8VNZ - chains N and P of the 6 polymer chains in the assembly; structure by electron microscopy, 3.50 A resolution.

# Chain N
Protein: Histone-binding protein RBBP4
From: Homo sapiens
UniProtKB: Q09028 (RBBP4_HUMAN); residue numbers follow UniProt; this construct covers 1-425
Sequence (425 residues; numbered 1 to 425; the number before each row is that of its first residue):
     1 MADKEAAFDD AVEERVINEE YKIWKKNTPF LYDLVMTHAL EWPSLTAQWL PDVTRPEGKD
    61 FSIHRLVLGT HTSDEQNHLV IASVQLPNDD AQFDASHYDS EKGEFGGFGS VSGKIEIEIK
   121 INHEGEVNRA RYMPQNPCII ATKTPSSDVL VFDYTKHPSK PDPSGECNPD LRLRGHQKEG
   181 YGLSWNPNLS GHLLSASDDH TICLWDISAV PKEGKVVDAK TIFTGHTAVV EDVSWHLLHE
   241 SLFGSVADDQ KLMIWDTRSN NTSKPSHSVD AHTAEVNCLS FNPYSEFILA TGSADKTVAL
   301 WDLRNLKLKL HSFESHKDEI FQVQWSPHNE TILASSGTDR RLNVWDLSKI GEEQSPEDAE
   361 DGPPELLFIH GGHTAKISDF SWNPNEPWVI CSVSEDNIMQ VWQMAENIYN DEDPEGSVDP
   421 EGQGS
Disordered / not traced: 1-3, 94-105, 411-425
UniProt features mapped onto this chain:
  - modified residue: Ala2 (N-acetylalanine), Lys4 (N6-acetyllysine), Ser110 (Phosphoserine), Lys160 (N6-acetyllysine), Ser355 (Phosphoserine)
  - cross-link (Glycyl lysine isopeptide (Lys-Gly)): Lys4 (interchain with G-Cter in SUMO2), Lys160 (interchain with G-Cter in SUMO2)
  - mutagenesis: Val35 (V35A: Loss of interaction with ARMC12), Pro43 (P43A: Loss of interaction with ZNF827 and loss of localization to telomeres; when associated with A-73), Ser73 (S73A: Loss of interaction with ZNF827 and loss of localization to telomeres; when associated with A-43), Glu126 to Asn128 (Loss of interaction with ZNF827), Glu126 (E126A: Loss of interaction with ZNF827 and loss of localization to telomeres; when associated with A-128 and A-179), Asn128 (N128A: Loss of interaction with ZNF827 and loss of localization to telomeres; when associated with A-126 and A-179), Glu179 (E179A: Loss of interaction with ZNF827 and loss of localization to telomeres; when associated with A-126 and A-128), Tyr181 (Y181A: Loss of interaction with ZNF827 and loss of localization to telomeres), Glu231 (E231A: Decreased interaction with ZNF827; when associated with A-277), Asn277 (N277A: Decreased interaction with ZNF827; when associated with A-231), Glu395 (E395A: Decreased interaction with ZNF827)

# Chain P
Protein: Isoform 3 of Zinc finger protein AEBP2
From: Homo sapiens
UniProtKB: Q6ZN18 (AEBP2_HUMAN), isoform Q6ZN18-3; residues 9-309 here correspond to UniProt positions 1-301 (UniProt number = residue number - 8)
Sequence (301 residues; numbered 9 to 309; the number before each row is that of its first residue):
     9 MYTRRYSSIS STIMDVDSTI SSGRSTPAMM NGQGSTTSSS KNIAYNCCWD QCQACFNSSP
    69 DLADHIRSIH VDGQRGGVFV CLWKGCKVYN TPSTSQSWLQ RHMLTHSGDK PFKCVVGGCN
   129 ASFASQGGLA RHVPTHFSQQ NSSKVSSQPK AKEESPSKAG MNKRRKLKNK RRRSLPRPHD
   189 FFDAQTLDAI RHRAICFNLS AHIESLGKGH SVVFHSTVIA KRKEDSGKIK LLLHWMPEDI
   249 LPDVWVNESE RHQLKTKVVH LSKLPKDTAL LLDPNIYRTM PQKRLKRTLI RKVFNLYLSK
   309 Q
Disordered / not traced: 9-178, 296-309
UniProt features mapped onto this chain:
  - zinc finger: Lys308 (C2H2-type 2)
  - modified residue (Phosphoserine): Ser26, Ser219

# Chain N / chain P interface
Pairs across the interface (40; chain N residue first):
  Phe8(N) - Gln193(P)
  Phe8(N) - Ala197(P)  hydrophobic
  Asp9(N) - Asn283(P)
  Asp10(N) - Arg286(P)  salt bridge
  Asp10(N) - Met288(P)
  Val12(N) - Thr194(P)
  Val12(N) - Asn283(P)
  Glu13(N) - Pro282(P)
  Glu13(N) - Asn283(P)
  Glu13(N) - Arg286(P)  salt bridge
  Glu13(N) - Met288(P)
  Glu14(N) - Met288(P)
  Arg15(N) - Phe189(P)
  Arg15(N) - Phe190(P)
  Arg15(N) - Asp191(P)  salt bridge
  Arg15(N) - Gln193(P)
  Arg15(N) - Thr194(P)  hydrogen bond
  Val16(N) - Phe190(P)
  Asn18(N) - Phe189(P)
  Glu126(N) - Lys294(P)  salt bridge
  Arg129(N) - Arg295(P)
  Glu179(N) - Lys294(P)  salt bridge
  Tyr181(N) - Lys294(P)
  Tyr181(N) - Arg295(P)
  Lys296(N) - Asp275(P)  hydrogen bond (side chain-backbone)
  Glu314(N) - Lys274(P)
  Ser315(N) - Lys274(P)
  His316(N) - Lys274(P)
  Lys317(N) - Lys274(P)
  Asp318(N) - Tyr285(P)  hydrogen bond
  Asp318(N) - Thr287(P)  hydrogen bond
  Phe321(N) - Arg295(P)
  Thr338(N) - Tyr285(P)
  Asp339(N) - Tyr285(P)  hydrogen bond
  Arg340(N) - Tyr285(P)
  Arg340(N) - Arg286(P)  hydrogen bond (side chain-backbone)
  Arg340(N) - Met288(P)
  Glu360(N) - Ser270(P)
  Lys376(N) - Arg292(P)
  Glu395(N) - Arg292(P)  salt bridge
Other interface residues (no listed pair), chain N (28 interface residues in all): Glu19, Glu231
Other interface residues (no listed pair), chain P (19 interface residues in all): Gln290

# Summary
The interface between chain N and chain P involves 28 residues on one side and 19 on the other; the contacts
include 6 hydrogen bonds and 6 salt bridges. Polar pairs include Asp10(N)-Arg286(P), Glu13(N)-Arg286(P) and
Arg15(N)-Asp191(P). From UniProt: 11 mutagenesis sites on chain N.
Here chain N is Histone-binding protein RBBP4 and chain P is Isoform 3 of Zinc finger protein AEBP2, both from
Homo sapiens. Entry 8VNZ (PRC2_AJ1-450 bound to H3K36me3-modified nucleosome with histone H3 tail disengaged)
was determined by electron microscopy together with 8VMI, 8VMJ, 8VML, 8VMN, 8VNV, 8VO0 and 8VOB from the same
study.
